Entry 6ADB (X-ray diffraction, 2.69 A resolution); this record covers chains A and C of the 3 polymer chains in the assembly.

Chain A:
Name: H(+)/Cl(-) exchange transporter ClcA
From: Escherichia coli (strain K12)
UniProt: P37019 (CLCA_ECOLI); numbering as in UniProt (aligned over 1-473)
Chain sequence (473 residues; row label = number of the first residue in the row):
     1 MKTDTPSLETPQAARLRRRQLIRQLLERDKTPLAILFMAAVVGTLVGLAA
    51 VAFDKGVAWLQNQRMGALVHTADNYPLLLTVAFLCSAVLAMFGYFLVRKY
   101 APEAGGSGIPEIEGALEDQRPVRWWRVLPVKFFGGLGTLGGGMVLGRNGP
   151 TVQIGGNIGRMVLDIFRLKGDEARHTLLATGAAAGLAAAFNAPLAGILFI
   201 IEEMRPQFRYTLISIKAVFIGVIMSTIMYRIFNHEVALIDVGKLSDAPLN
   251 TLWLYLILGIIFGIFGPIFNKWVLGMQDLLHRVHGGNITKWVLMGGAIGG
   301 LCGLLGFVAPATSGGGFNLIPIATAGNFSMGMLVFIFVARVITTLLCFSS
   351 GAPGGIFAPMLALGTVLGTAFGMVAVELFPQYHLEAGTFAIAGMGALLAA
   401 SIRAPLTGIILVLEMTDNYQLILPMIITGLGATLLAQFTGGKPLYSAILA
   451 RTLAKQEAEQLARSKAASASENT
Unresolved in the structure: 1-16, 461-473
Construct notes: engineered mutation Asn148 (Glu in P37019)

Chain C:
Name: antibody Fab fragment, heavy chain
From: Mus musculus
Notes: antibody fragment or engineered binder
Chain sequence (222 residues; row label = number of the first residue in the row):
     1 EVRLLESGGGLVQPGGSLKLSCAASGFDYSRYWMSWVRQAPGKGLKWIGE
    51 INPVSSTINYTPSLKDKFIISRDNAKDTLYLQISKVRSEDTALYYCARLY
   101 YGYGYWYFDVWGAGTTVTVSSAKTTPPSVYPLAPGSAAAAASMVTLGCLV
   151 KGYFPEPVTVTWNSGSLAAGVHTFPAVLQAALYTLSSSVTVPSSSWPSET
   201 VTCNVAHPASSTKVDKKIVPRA
Disulfides: Cys22-Cys96, Cys148-Cys203

How chain A and chain C interact:
Residue-residue contacts (12; chain A residue first):
  Asp246(A) with Tyr101(C)
  Pro248(A) with Tyr101(C), hydrophobic; Gly104(C)
  Leu249(A) with Tyr103(C), hydrogen bond (backbone-backbone)
  Asn250(A) with Tyr103(C), hydrogen bond (backbone-backbone); Gly104(C), hydrogen bond (side chain-backbone); Tyr105(C)
  Gln381(A) with Trp106(C)
  Tyr382(A) with Trp106(C), hydrogen bond (backbone-side chain)
  His383(A) with Trp33(C); Glu50(C), salt bridge; Trp106(C), hydrogen bond
Other interface residues (no listed pair), chain A (8 interface residues in all): Pro380
Other interface residues (no listed pair), chain C (9 interface residues in all): Asn59, Leu99

In short:
8 residues of chain A and 9 residues of chain C are in contact, with 5 hydrogen bonds and 1 salt bridge. Polar
contacts include His383(A)-Glu50(C), Asn250(A)-Gly104(C) and Tyr382(A)-Trp106(C).
Chain A is H(+)/Cl(-) exchange transporter ClcA (Escherichia coli (strain K12)) and chain C is antibody Fab
fragment, heavy chain (Mus musculus); the structure, Crystal structure of the E148N mutant CLC-ec1 in 20mM
bromide, was determined by X-ray diffraction together with 6AD7, 6AD8, 6ADA, 6ADC, 6K5A, 6K5D, 6K5F and 6K5I
from the same study.
